4H9S - chains C and F of the 3 polymer chains in the assembly; structure by X-ray diffraction, 2.60 A resolution.

# Chain C
Molecule: Histone H4
Organism: Homo sapiens
UniProtKB: P62805 (H4_HUMAN); residues 20-102 here correspond to UniProt positions 21-103 (UniProt number = residue number + 1)
Amino-acid sequence (83 residues; row label = number of the first residue in the row):
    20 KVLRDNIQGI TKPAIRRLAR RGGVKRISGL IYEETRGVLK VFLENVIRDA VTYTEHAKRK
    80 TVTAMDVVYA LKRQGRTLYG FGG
Unresolved in the structure: 20-26, 101-102

# Chain F
Molecule: Death domain-associated protein 6
Organism: Homo sapiens
UniProtKB: Q9UER7 (DAXX_HUMAN); numbering as in UniProt (aligned over 183-398)
Amino-acid sequence (216 residues; each row starts with the number of its first residue):
   183 GSRRQIQRLE QLLALYVAEI RRLQEKELDL SELDDPDSAY LQEARLKRKL IRLFGRLCEL
   243 KDCSSLTGRV IEQRIPYRGT RYPEVNRRIE RLINKPGPDT FPDYGDVLRA VEKAAARHSL
   303 GLPRQQLQLM AQDAFRDVGI RLQERRHLDL IYNFGCHLTD DYRPGVDPAL SDPVLARRLR
   363 ENRSLAMSRL DEVISKYAML QDKSEEGERK KRRARL
Unresolved in the structure: 183, 345-346, 389-398

# Interface between chain C and chain F
Residue-residue contacts (51; chain C residue first):
  Arg39(C) with Asp281(F), hydrogen bond (side chain-backbone); Phe283(F), hydrogen bond (side chain-backbone)
  Arg40(C) with Pro280(F); Phe283(F)
  Gly41(C) with Phe283(F)
  Gly42(C) with Phe283(F); Asp285(F)
  Lys44(C) with Asp285(F), salt bridge; Asp288(F), salt bridge
  Leu49(C) with Gln383(F)
  Glu52(C) with Tyr379(F)
  Glu53(C) with Ile376(F); Tyr379(F)
  Gly56(C) with Val375(F)
  Val57(C) with Val375(F), hydrophobic
  Val60(C) with Arg371(F); Leu372(F)
  Glu63(C) with Arg371(F), salt bridge
  Asn64(C) with Ala368(F)
  Arg67(C) with Asn364(F); Leu367(F)
  Asp68(C) with Leu361(F); Asn364(F), hydrogen bond
  Thr71(C) with Leu357(F); Asn364(F), hydrogen bond
  Tyr72(C) with Asp349(F), hydrogen bond; Pro350(F); Leu361(F)
  His75(C) with Asp354(F), salt bridge; Leu357(F)
  Thr80(C) with Glu209(F), hydrogen bond
  Ala83(C) with Thr341(F)
  Met84(C) with Thr341(F)
  Tyr88(C) with Gly347(F), hydrogen bond (side chain-backbone); Val348(F), hydrogen bond (side chain-backbone); Asp349(F); Pro350(F)
  Leu90(C) with Phe336(F), hydrophobic
  Arg92(C) with Asp349(F), salt bridge; Ala351(F); Leu361(F)
  Arg95(C) with His329(F)
  Thr96(C) with His329(F), hydrogen bond (backbone-side chain); Leu332(F)
  Leu97(C) with Ile333(F), hydrophobic; Phe336(F), hydrophobic
  Tyr98(C) with His329(F), hydrogen bond (backbone-side chain); Ile333(F)
  Gly99(C) with Ile333(F)
  Phe100(C) with Ile333(F); Phe336(F)
Other interface residues (no listed pair), chain C (32 interface residues in all): Val87, Gln93
Other interface residues (no listed pair), chain F (32 interface residues in all): Lys277, Pro284, Arg360, Leu382

# Overview
The chain C/chain F interface involves 32 residues from each chain, with 10 hydrogen bonds and 5 salt bridges.
Polar contacts include Lys44(C)-Asp285(F), Lys44(C)-Asp288(F) and Glu63(C)-Arg371(F).
Here chain C is Histone H4 and chain F is Death domain-associated protein 6, both from Homo sapiens. Entry
4H9S (Complex structure 6 of DAXX/H3.3(sub7)/H4) was determined by X-ray diffraction.
